Entry 5JWU (X-ray diffraction, 1.70 A resolution); this record covers chain A.

[Chain A]
Protein: Endolysin
Source organism: Enterobacteria phage T4 sensu lato
Notes: EC 3.2.1.17
UniProt: P00720 (ENLYS_BPT4); residues 1-164 here = UniProt positions 1-164
Chain sequence (164 residues; numbered 1 to 164; the number before each row is that of its first residue):
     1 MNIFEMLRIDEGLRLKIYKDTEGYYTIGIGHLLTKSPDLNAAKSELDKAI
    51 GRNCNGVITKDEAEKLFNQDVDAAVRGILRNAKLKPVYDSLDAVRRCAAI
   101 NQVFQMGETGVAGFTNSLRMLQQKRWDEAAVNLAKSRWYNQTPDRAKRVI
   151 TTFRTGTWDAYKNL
Not modelled in the structure: 162-164
Sequence notes: engineered mutation Gly12 (Arg in P00720), Asp38 (Ser in P00720), Ala99 (Leu in P00720), Gln102 (Met in P00720), Arg137 (Ile in P00720), Asp144 (Asn in P00720)
Ligand contacts: 1,2-dihydro-1,2-azaborinine (B20): Ile78, Leu84, Val87, Tyr88, Leu91, Ala99, Gln102, Val103, Val111, Leu118, Leu121, Phe153
Curated features (UniProtKB/Swiss-Prot):
  - active site (Proton donor/acceptor): Glu11, Asp20
  - binding site (substrate): Leu32, Phe104, Ser117, Asn132
  - mutagenesis: Glu11 (E11A/F/H/M/N: Complete loss of enzymatic activity; E11N: Loss of 84% of enzymatic activity; E11Q: Complete loss of activity), Asp20 (D20A/N/S/T: Complete loss of enzymatic activity; D20C: Nearly no effet on specific enzymatic activity; D20E/Q: Loss of 99% of enzymatic activity), Thr26 (T26E: Complete loss of activity at neutral pH; covalently bound substrate; T26H: Facilitates transglycosylation more effectively than hydrolysis; covalently bound substrate), Gly30 (G30A: Almost complete loss of enzymatic activity; G30F: Almost complete loss of enzymatic activity. The enzyme is destabilized by 1.5 kcal/mol), Ser117 (S117F: 10-fold decrease in enzymatic activity; S117I: 500-fold decrease in enzymatic activity; S117V: 50-fold decrease in enzymatic activity), Asn132 (N132I: 5-fold decrease in enzymatic activity; N132M/F: 2-fold decrease in enzymatic activity)
Reported in the primary citation:
  - binding site for 1,2-dihydro-1,2-azaborinine: Gln102
  - conformationally variable residues: Gln102

[In short]
Bound to chain A: 1,2-dihydro-1,2-azaborinine. UniProt lists active-site residues Glu11 and Asp20, 4
substrate-binding residues and 6 mutagenesis sites. The paper reports a binding site for
1,2-dihydro-1,2-azaborinine at Gln102; conformational variability at Gln102.
Chain A is Endolysin (Enterobacteria phage T4 sensu lato); the structure, T4 Lysozyme L99A/M102Q with
1,2-Dihydro-1,2-azaborine Bound, was determined by X-ray diffraction (same publication as 5JWS, 5JWT, 5JWV and
5JWW).
